7YFQ - chains B and A of the 3 polymer chains in the assembly; structure by electron microscopy, 3.20 A resolution.

# Chain B
Molecule: piRNA
Sequence (25 nucleotides; each row starts with the number of its first residue):
     1 UUACCAUCAA CAUGGAAACU UGGCU
Modified / non-standard residues: OMU (o2'-methyluridine 5'-monophosphate) at position 25
Metal / ion sites: Mg2+: U1 (shared with Leu987(A) of chain A)

# Chain A
Name: Piwi
Source organism: Ephydatia fluviatilis
Reference sequence: D5MRY8 (D5MRY8_9METZ); residues 220-987 here = UniProt positions 220-987
Amino-acid sequence (806 residues; each row starts with the number of its first residue):
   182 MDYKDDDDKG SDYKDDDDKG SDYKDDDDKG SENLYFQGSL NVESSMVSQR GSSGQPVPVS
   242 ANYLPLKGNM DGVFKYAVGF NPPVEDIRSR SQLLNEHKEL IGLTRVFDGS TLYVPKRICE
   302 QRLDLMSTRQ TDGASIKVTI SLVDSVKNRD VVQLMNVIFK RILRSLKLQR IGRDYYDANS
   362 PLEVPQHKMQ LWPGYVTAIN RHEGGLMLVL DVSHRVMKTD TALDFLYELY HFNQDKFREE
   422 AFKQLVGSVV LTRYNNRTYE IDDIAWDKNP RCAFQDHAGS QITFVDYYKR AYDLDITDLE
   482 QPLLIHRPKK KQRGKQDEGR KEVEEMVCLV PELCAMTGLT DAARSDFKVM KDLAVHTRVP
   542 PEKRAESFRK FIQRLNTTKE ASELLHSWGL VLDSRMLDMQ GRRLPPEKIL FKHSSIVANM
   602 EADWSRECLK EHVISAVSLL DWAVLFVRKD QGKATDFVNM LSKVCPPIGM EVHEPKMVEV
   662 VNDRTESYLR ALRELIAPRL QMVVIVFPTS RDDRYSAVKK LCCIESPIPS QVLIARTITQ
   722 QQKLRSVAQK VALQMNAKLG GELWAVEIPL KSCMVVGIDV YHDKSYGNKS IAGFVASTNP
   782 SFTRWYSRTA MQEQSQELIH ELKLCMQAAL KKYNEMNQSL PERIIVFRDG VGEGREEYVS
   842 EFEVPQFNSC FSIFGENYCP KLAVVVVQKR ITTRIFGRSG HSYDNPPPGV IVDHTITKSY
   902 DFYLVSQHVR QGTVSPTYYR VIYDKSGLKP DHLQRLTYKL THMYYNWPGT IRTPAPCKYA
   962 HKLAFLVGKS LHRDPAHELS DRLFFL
Not modelled in the structure: 182-229, 412-421, 491-505
Construct notes: initiating methionine (182); expression tag (183-219); engineered mutation Lys959 (Asn in D5MRY8)
Metal / ion sites: Mg2+ site 1 near Asp760 (its only coordinating residue here); Mg2+ site 2: Leu987 (shared with U1(B) of chain B)

# Chain B / chain A interface
Contacting residue pairs - 55 pairs, chain B then chain A:
  U1(B) - Phe688(A)  base contact
  U1(B) - Asp693(A)  base contact
  U1(B) - Tyr696(A)  stacking on the base
  U1(B) - Lys700(A)  salt bridge to the phosphate
  U1(B) - Gln712(A)  hydrogen bond to the phosphate
  U1(B) - Val713(A)  hydrogen bond to the phosphate
  U1(B) - Leu714(A)  phosphate contact
  U1(B) - Ile715(A)  base contact
  U1(B) - Leu987(A)  phosphate contact
  U2(B) - Leu714(A)  phosphate contact
  U2(B) - Ile715(A)  hydrogen bond to the phosphate
  U2(B) - Thr718(A)  hydrogen bond to the phosphate
  U2(B) - Lys731(A)  base contact
  U2(B) - Val732(A)  sugar contact
  U2(B) - Gln735(A)  hydrogen bond to the sugar
  A3(B) - Gln735(A)  hydrogen bond to the phosphate
  A3(B) - Asn947(A)  hydrogen bond to the sugar
  A3(B) - Trp948(A)  base contact
  A3(B) - Leu987(A)  phosphate contact
  C4(B) - Gln908(A)  sugar contact
  C4(B) - Tyr945(A)  hydrogen bond to the phosphate
  C4(B) - Asn947(A)  phosphate contact
  C4(B) - Trp948(A)  sugar contact
  C4(B) - Lys959(A)  salt bridge to the phosphate
  C5(B) - Gln908(A)  sugar contact
  C5(B) - Val910(A)  sugar contact
  C5(B) - Arg953(A)  phosphate contact
  A6(B) - Arg539(A)  hydrogen bond to the base
  A6(B) - Val910(A)  phosphate contact
  A6(B) - Gln912(A)  hydrogen bond to the sugar
  A6(B) - Arg953(A)  salt bridge to the phosphate
  U7(B) - Thr538(A)  sugar contact
  U7(B) - Arg539(A)  sugar contact
  U7(B) - Arg545(A)  salt bridge to the phosphate
  C8(B) - Arg525(A)  hydrogen bond to the sugar
  C8(B) - Thr538(A)  phosphate contact
  A9(B) - Arg525(A)  hydrogen bond to the sugar
  U13(B) - Lys765(A)  salt bridge to the phosphate
  C19(B) - Ser272(A)  phosphate contact
  C19(B) - Arg342(A)  sugar contact
  U20(B) - Arg345(A)  hydrogen bond to the base
  U21(B) - Arg438(A)  base contact
  G22(B) - Arg269(A)  hydrogen bond to the base
  C24(B) - Asn436(A)  hydrogen bond to the phosphate
  C24(B) - Tyr440(A)  hydrogen bond to the phosphate
  OMU_25(B) - Tyr435(A)  phosphate contact
  OMU_25(B) - Tyr440(A)  hydrogen bond to the phosphate
  OMU_25(B) - Phe455(A)  base contact
  OMU_25(B) - Phe465(A)  base contact
  OMU_25(B) - Tyr468(A)  base contact
  OMU_25(B) - Tyr469(A)  sugar contact
  OMU_25(B) - Met507(A)  sugar contact
  OMU_25(B) - Val508(A)  sugar contact
  OMU_25(B) - Cys509(A)  hydrogen bond to the phosphate
  OMU_25(B) - Leu510(A)  phosphate contact
Other interface residues (no listed pair), chain B (18 interface residues in all): A12, A18
Other interface residues (no listed pair), chain A (54 interface residues in all): Ile268, Arg286, Phe288, Tyr473, Arg692, Val728, Lys739, Arg875, Ser916, Ile952, Lys963, Lys970

# Summary
18 residues of chain B and 54 residues of chain A are in contact, with 18 hydrogen bonds, 5 salt bridges and 1
aromatic stacking contact. Polar contacts include A6(B)-Arg539(A), U20(B)-Arg345(A) and G22(B)-Arg269(A). The
Mg2+ site 2 is built by Leu987(A) and U1(B).
Here chain B is piRNA and chain A is Piwi (Ephydatia fluviatilis). Entry 7YFQ (Cryo-EM structure of the EfPiwi
(N959K)-piRNA-target ternary complex) was determined by electron microscopy together with 7YFX, 7YFY and 7YG6
from the same study.
